8B9Z - chains C and V of the 43 polymer chains in the assembly; structure by electron microscopy, 3.28 A resolution.

[Chain C]
Protein: NADH dehydrogenase [ubiquinone] iron-sulfur protein 3, mitochondrial
Organism: Drosophila melanogaster
Notes: EC 7.1.1.2
UniProtKB: Q9VZU4 (NDUS3_DROME); residues 45-253 here = UniProt positions 45-253
Amino-acid sequence (209 residues; numbered 45 to 253; the number before each row is that of its first residue):
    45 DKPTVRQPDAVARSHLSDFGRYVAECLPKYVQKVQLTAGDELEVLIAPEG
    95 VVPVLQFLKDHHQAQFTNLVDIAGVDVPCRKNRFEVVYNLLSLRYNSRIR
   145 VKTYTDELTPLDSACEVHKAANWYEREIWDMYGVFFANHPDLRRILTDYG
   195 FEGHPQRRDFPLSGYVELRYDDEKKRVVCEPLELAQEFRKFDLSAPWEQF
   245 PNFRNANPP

[Chain V]
Protein: NADH dehydrogenase (Ubiquinone) 13 kDa B subunit
Organism: Drosophila melanogaster
Notes: EC 1.6.99.3
UniProtKB: Q9VTB4 (Q9VTB4_DROME); residue numbers follow UniProt; this construct covers 5-122
Amino-acid sequence (118 residues; each row starts with the number of its first residue):
     5 IKASTGLTGLAVSTNPHHTLSALYGKILRAVSKMPQDASYRKYTEQLVKQ
    55 RADSVAQHKDITALEKAVGCGQVEELIVQAENELILARKMLGWKPWEKLV
   105 QAAPAKQWDWPPAQIMEP

[Interface between chain C and chain V]
Contacting residue pairs - 62 pairs, chain C then chain V:
  Tyr66(C) - Tyr47(V)
  Glu69(C) - Ser43(V)
  Cys70(C) - Tyr47(V)  hydrophobic
  Leu71(C) - Pro99(V)  hydrophobic
  Pro72(C) - Pro99(V)
  Pro72(C) - Trp100(V)
  Pro72(C) - Glu101(V)
  Pro72(C) - Leu103(V)
  Lys73(C) - Trp97(V)  hydrogen bond (side chain-backbone)
  Lys73(C) - Lys98(V)
  Lys73(C) - Pro99(V)  hydrogen bond (backbone-backbone)
  Lys73(C) - Glu101(V)  salt bridge
  Lys73(C) - Lys102(V)
  Lys73(C) - Leu103(V)
  Lys73(C) - Val104(V)  hydrogen bond (backbone-backbone)
  Tyr74(C) - Trp97(V)
  Tyr74(C) - Leu103(V)
  Tyr74(C) - Val104(V)  hydrophobic
  Gln76(C) - Leu103(V)
  Gln76(C) - Gln105(V)  hydrogen bond (side chain-backbone)
  Gln76(C) - Ala107(V)
  Gln76(C) - Trp112(V)  hydrogen bond
  Leu89(C) - Trp112(V)  hydrophobic
  Ala91(C) - Gln105(V)
  Pro97(C) - Trp97(V)  hydrophobic
  Gln100(C) - Ile89(V)
  Gln100(C) - Trp97(V)
  Phe101(C) - Tyr44(V)  hydrophobic
  Phe101(C) - Leu90(V)  hydrophobic
  Asp104(C) - Asn86(V)
  Asp104(C) - Glu87(V)
  Asp104(C) - Leu90(V)
  His105(C) - Thr48(V)
  His105(C) - Leu90(V)
  His106(C) - Leu51(V)
  His106(C) - Arg55(V)  hydrogen bond
  His106(C) - Gln83(V)  hydrogen bond
  His106(C) - Glu87(V)  salt bridge
  Gln107(C) - Leu51(V)
  Gln109(C) - Cys74(V)
  Gln109(C) - Gln83(V)  hydrogen bond
  Val121(C) - Pro116(V)  hydrophobic
  Cys123(C) - Ala117(V)
  Arg124(C) - Lys110(V)
  Arg124(C) - Gln111(V)
  Arg124(C) - Asp113(V)  hydrogen bond (side chain-backbone)
  Arg124(C) - Trp114(V)
  Lys125(C) - Pro108(V)
  Asn126(C) - Pro108(V)
  Asn126(C) - Gln111(V)  hydrogen bond
  Glu129(C) - Gln111(V)  hydrogen bond
  Glu129(C) - Trp112(V)
  Arg138(C) - Cys74(V)
  Arg138(C) - Gly75(V)
  Arg138(C) - Glu79(V)  salt bridge
  Thr147(C) - Trp112(V)
  Tyr148(C) - Gln105(V)
  Tyr148(C) - Pro108(V)
  Tyr148(C) - Gln111(V)
  Tyr148(C) - Trp112(V)  hydrophobic
  Asn251(C) - Asp113(V)  hydrogen bond
  Asn251(C) - Trp114(V)  hydrogen bond (side chain-backbone)
Also at the interface, not in a pair above, chain C (36 interface residues in all): Val75, Lys77, Ile90, Pro92, Glu93, Val96, Lys146, Pro253
Also at the interface, not in a pair above, chain V (36 interface residues in all): Tyr28, Ala106, Ala109, Met120

[Summary]
Chain C and chain V each contribute 36 residues to their interface, with 13 hydrogen bonds and 3 salt bridges.
Polar contacts include Lys73(C)-Glu101(V), His106(C)-Glu87(V) and Arg138(C)-Glu79(V).
Chain C is NADH dehydrogenase [ubiquinone] iron-sulfur protein 3, mitochondrial and chain V is NADH
dehydrogenase (Ubiquinone) 13 kDa B subunit, both from Drosophila melanogaster; the structure, Drosophila
melanogaster complex I in the Active state (Dm1), was determined by electron microscopy, deposited together
with 8BA0.
